PDB entry 1JFQ | X-ray diffraction, 1.90 A resolution | chains L and H

# Chain L
Molecule: Antigen-binding fragment of anti-phenylarsonate antibody
Source organism: Mus musculus
Notes: fragment: light chain
UniProt: Q91WF8 (Q91WF8); residues 1-214 here correspond to UniProt positions 21-234 (UniProt number = residue number + 20)
Sequence (215 residues; row label = number of the first residue in the row):
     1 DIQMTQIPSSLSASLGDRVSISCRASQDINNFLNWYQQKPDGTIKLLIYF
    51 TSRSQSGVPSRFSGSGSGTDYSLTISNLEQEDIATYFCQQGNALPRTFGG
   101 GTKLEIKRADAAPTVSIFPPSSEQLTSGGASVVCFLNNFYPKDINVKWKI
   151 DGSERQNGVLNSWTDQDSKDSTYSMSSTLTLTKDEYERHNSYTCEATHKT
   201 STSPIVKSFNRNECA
Cystine bridges: Cys23-Cys88, Cys134-Cys194

# Chain H
Molecule: Antigen-binding fragment of anti-phenylarsonate antibody
Source organism: Mus musculus
Notes: fragment: heavy chain
UniProt: P01747 (HV03_MOUSE); residues 302-421 here correspond to UniProt positions 1-120 (UniProt number = residue number - 301)
Sequence (222 residues; each row starts with the number of its first residue):
   301 EVQLQQSGVELVRAGSSVKMSCKASGYTFTSNGINWVKQRPGQGLEWIGY
   351 NNPGNGYITYNEKFKGKTTLTVDKSSNTAYMQLRSLTSEDSAVYFCARSE
   401 YYGGSYKFDYWGQGTTLTVSSAGTTPPSVYPLAPGSAAQTNSMVTLGCLV
   451 KGYFPEPVTVTWNSGSLSSGVHTFPAVLQSDLYTLSSSVTVPSSPRPSET
   501 VTCNVAHPASSTKVDKKIVPRD
Disordered / not traced: 301, 522
Cystine bridges: Cys322-Cys396, Cys448-Cys503

# Chain L / chain H interface
Residue-residue contacts (72; chain L residue first):
  Phe32(L) - Tyr402(H)
  Phe32(L) - Gly404(H)
  Phe32(L) - Ser405(H)
  Leu33(L) - Tyr402(H)
  Asn34(L) - Tyr402(H)  hydrogen bond
  Asn34(L) - Tyr406(H)
  Asn34(L) - Lys407(H)
  Tyr36(L) - Phe408(H)  hydrogen bond (side chain-backbone)
  Tyr36(L) - Trp411(H)
  Gln38(L) - Gln339(H)  hydrogen bond
  Gln38(L) - Phe395(H)
  Gly42(L) - Phe395(H)
  Ile44(L) - Trp411(H)  hydrophobic
  Leu46(L) - Lys407(H)
  Leu46(L) - Phe408(H)
  Tyr49(L) - Tyr402(H)  hydrophobic
  Tyr49(L) - Lys407(H)
  Phe50(L) - Tyr402(H)  hydrophobic
  Gln55(L) - Lys407(H)
  Thr85(L) - Gln343(H)
  Phe87(L) - Gln343(H)
  Phe87(L) - Leu345(H)  hydrophobic
  Gly91(L) - Ser405(H)  hydrogen bond (backbone-side chain)
  Leu94(L) - Trp347(H)  hydrophobic
  Pro95(L) - Trp347(H)  hydrophobic
  Pro95(L) - Asn361(H)
  Arg96(L) - Trp347(H)
  Arg96(L) - Phe408(H)
  Phe98(L) - Leu345(H)  hydrophobic
  Gly100(L) - Gln343(H)
  Ser116(L) - Thr445(H)
  Ile117(L) - Gln439(H)  hydrogen bond (backbone-side chain)
  Phe118(L) - Leu432(H)  hydrophobic
  Phe118(L) - Ala433(H)
  Phe118(L) - Pro434(H)
  Phe118(L) - Gln439(H)
  Phe118(L) - Thr445(H)
  Pro119(L) - Gly435(H)
  Pro119(L) - Arg521(H)
  Ser121(L) - Tyr430(H)
  Ser121(L) - Pro431(H)
  Glu123(L) - Tyr430(H)
  Glu123(L) - Lys516(H)  salt bridge
  Gln124(L) - Tyr430(H)
  Gln124(L) - Lys451(H)
  Ser127(L) - Tyr430(H)
  Ser131(L) - Lys451(H)
  Phe135(L) - Gly447(H)
  Phe135(L) - Phe474(H)  hydrophobic
  Phe135(L) - Ser486(H)
  Phe135(L) - Ser487(H)
  Phe135(L) - Ser488(H)
  Asn137(L) - His472(H)
  Asn137(L) - Phe474(H)
  Asn137(L) - Ser488(H)
  Asn138(L) - His472(H)  hydrogen bond
  Leu160(L) - Val477(H)  hydrophobic
  Asn161(L) - Val477(H)
  Ser162(L) - Phe474(H)
  Ser162(L) - Pro475(H)  hydrogen bond (side chain-backbone)
  Ser162(L) - Val477(H)
  Trp163(L) - Pro475(H)
  Thr164(L) - Phe474(H)
  Ser174(L) - His472(H)
  Ser174(L) - Phe474(H)
  Met175(L) - Phe474(H)
  Ser176(L) - Phe474(H)
  Ser176(L) - Ser486(H)  hydrogen bond
  Phe209(L) - Ser436(H)
  Asn210(L) - Ser436(H)
  Glu213(L) - Ser436(H)
  Ala215(L) - Ser436(H)
Interface residues without a listed pair, chain L (48 interface residues in all): Gln89, Gly101, Pro120, Val133, Thr180
Interface residues without a listed pair, chain H (44 interface residues in all): Val337, Gly344, Thr359, Gly403, Asp409, Val429, Leu446, Leu449, Thr473, Gln479, Thr484

# Summary
48 residues of chain L face 44 of chain H across their interface, with 8 hydrogen bonds and 1 salt bridge.
Polar contacts include Glu123(L)-Lys516(H), Asn34(L)-Tyr402(H) and Tyr36(L)-Phe408(H).
Chain L is Antigen-binding fragment of anti-phenylarsonate antibody and chain H is Antigen-binding fragment of
anti-phenylarsonate antibody, both from Mus musculus; the structure, Antigen-binding fragment of the murine
anti-phenylarsonate antibody 36-71, "fab 36-71", was determined by X-ray diffraction.
